2VIP - chain A; structure by X-ray diffraction, 1.72 A resolution.

# Chain A
Molecule: Urokinase-type plasminogen activator chain B
From: Homo sapiens
Notes: EC 3.4.21.73; fragment: catalytic domain, residues 179-431
Reference sequence: P00749 (UROK_HUMAN); the construct lacks a stretch of the UniProt sequence and is renumbered around it, so the offset changes along the chain: 16-37 = UniProt 179-200; 38-60 = UniProt 205-227; 63-97 = UniProt 234-268; 98-110 = UniProt 271-283; 5 more segments
Amino-acid sequence (253 residues; numbered 16 to 250 plus 19 insertion-coded residues; 1 number in that range is skipped by the numbering (no residue carries it; nothing is unmodelled there); the number before each row is that of its first residue; a row labelled like 37A-37D holds insertion residues (37A, then the next letters in order)):
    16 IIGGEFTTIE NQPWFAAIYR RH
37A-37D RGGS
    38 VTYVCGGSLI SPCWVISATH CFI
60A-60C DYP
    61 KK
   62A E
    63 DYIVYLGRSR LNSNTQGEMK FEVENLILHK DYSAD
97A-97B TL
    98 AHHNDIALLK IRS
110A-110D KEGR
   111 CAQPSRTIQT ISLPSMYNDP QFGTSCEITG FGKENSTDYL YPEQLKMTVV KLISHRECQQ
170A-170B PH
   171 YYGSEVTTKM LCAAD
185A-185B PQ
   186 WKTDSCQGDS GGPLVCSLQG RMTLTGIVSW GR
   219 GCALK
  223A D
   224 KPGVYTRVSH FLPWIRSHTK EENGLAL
Disordered / not traced: 246-250
Sequence notes: engineered mutation Ile-47 (Met214 in P00749), Ser-122 (Cys299 in P00749)
UniProt features mapped onto this chain:
  - active site (Charge relay system): His-57, Asp-102, Ser-195
  - modified residue: Ser-146 (Phosphoserine)
  - glycosylation: Asn-145 (N-linked (GlcNAc...) asparagine)
Cystine bridges: Cys-42/Cys-58, Cys-50/Cys-111, Cys-136/Cys-201, Cys-168/Cys-182, Cys-191/Cys-220
Residues lining bound ligands: L1R (4-(2-aminoethoxy)-3,5-dichloro-N-[3-(1-methylethoxy)phenyl]benzamide): Val-41, Cys-42, His-57, Cys-58, Ile-60, Asp-60A, Tyr-94, Ala-96, His-99, Asp-189, Ser-190, Cys-191, Gln-192, Ser-195, Val-213, Ser-214, Trp-215, Gly-216, Gly-219, Cys-220, Gly-226

# In short
Ligands of chain A: compound L1R. UniProt lists 3 active-site residues.
Chain A is Urokinase-type plasminogen activator chain B (Homo sapiens); the structure, Fragment-Based
Discovery of Mexiletine Derivatives as Orally Bioavailable Inhibitors of Urokinase-Type Plasminogen Activator,
was determined by X-ray diffraction together with 2VIN, 2VIO, 2VIQ, 2VIV and 2VIW from the same study.
